5CB6 - chains A and D; structure by X-ray diffraction, 2.79 A resolution.

Chain A (and D):
Protein: Probable adenylyl-sulfate kinase
Organism: Synechocystis sp. (strain PCC 6803 / Kazusa)
Notes: EC 2.7.1.25; chain D of this document is another copy of the same molecule, construct and numbering; everything in this record applies to it too
UniProtKB: P72940 (CYSC_SYNY3); numbering as in UniProt (aligned over 1-177)
Chain sequence (197 residues; row label = number of the first residue in the row; numbers below 1 keep their minus sign (Met-19 is residue -19)):
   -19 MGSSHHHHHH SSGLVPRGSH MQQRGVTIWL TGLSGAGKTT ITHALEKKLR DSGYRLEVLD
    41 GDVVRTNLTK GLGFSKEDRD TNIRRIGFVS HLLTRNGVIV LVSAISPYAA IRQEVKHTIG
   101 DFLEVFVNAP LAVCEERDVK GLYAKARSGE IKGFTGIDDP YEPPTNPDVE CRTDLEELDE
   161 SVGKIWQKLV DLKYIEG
Not modelled in the structure: -19 to 3, 177
Sequence notes: initiating methionine (-19); expression tag (-18 to 0)
Metal / ion sites: Mg2+: Thr19, Asp42 (together with AMP-PNP); Na+: Thr153, Glu156 (shared with 2 residues of chain B)
Small-molecule neighbours:
  - adenosine-5'-phosphosulfate (ADX): Ser14, Gly41, Asp42, Arg45, Phe54, Arg59, Asn62, Ile63, Ala84, Ile85, Ser86, Pro87, Lys120, Leu122, Ile131, Lys132, Gly133, Phe134, Thr135
  - AMP-PNP: Leu13, Ser14, Gly15, Ala16, Gly17, Lys18, Thr19, Thr20, Ile21, Asp40, Asp42, Ile85, Arg117, Val119, Lys120, Thr153, Glu156, Glu157, Leu158, Ser161
Swiss-Prot annotation at these positions:
  - active site: Ser86 (Phosphoserine intermediate)
  - binding site (ATP): Gly12 to Thr19
Reported in the primary citation:
  - catalytic residues: Asp42
  - binding site for adenosine-5'-phosphosulfate: Arg45, Phe54, Arg59, Ile85, Ser86, Gly133, Phe134
  - binding site for AMP-PNP: Gly15, Gly17, Lys18, Thr19, Thr20, Arg117, Lys120, Glu156, Ser161
  - Mg2+ coordination: Thr19, Asp40, Asp42
  - mutagenesis - H23C: unchanged catalytic activity on reducing or oxidizing conditions
  - mutagenesis - T61E (IC50 = 15.7 +/- 0.2 mm): unchanged catalytic activity on sulfate

Chain A / chain D interface:
Pairs across the interface - 20 pairs, chain A then chain D:
  Arg35(A) with Asn76(D)
  Glu37(A) with Leu72(D); Arg75(D), salt bridge; Asn76(D), hydrogen bond
  Asn47(A) with Phe68(D)
  Leu48(A) with Arg65(D), hydrogen bond (backbone-side chain)
  Arg65(A) with Leu48(D), hydrogen bond (side chain-backbone); Arg65(D)
  Phe68(A) with Asn47(D); Leu48(D), hydrophobic
  Val69(A) with Val69(D), hydrophobic; Leu72(D), hydrophobic
  Leu72(A) with Glu37(D); Leu73(D)
  Leu73(A) with Leu73(D), hydrophobic
  Arg75(A) with Glu37(D), salt bridge
  Asn76(A) with Arg35(D); Glu37(D); Val78(D)
  Val78(A) with Asn76(D)
Interface residues without a listed pair, chain A (14 interface residues in all): Leu39, Lys50
Interface residues without a listed pair, chain D (13 interface residues in all): Lys50

In short:
14 residues of chain A face 13 of chain D across their interface; the contacts include 3 hydrogen bonds and 2
salt bridges. Among the polar pairs are Glu37(A)-Arg75(D), Glu37(A)-Asn76(D) and Leu48(A)-Arg65(D). The paper
reports the catalytic residue Asp42(A); H23C of chain A leaves catalytic activity on reducing or oxidizing
conditions unchanged.
Chain A and chain D are both Probable adenylyl-sulfate kinase (Synechocystis sp. (strain PCC 6803 / Kazusa));
the structure, Structure of adenosine-5'-phosphosulfate kinase, was determined by X-ray diffraction (same
publication as 5CB8).
